5TOQ - chains A and B; structure by X-ray diffraction, 1.20 A resolution.

== Chain A (and B) ==
Protein: Aspartate aminotransferase, cytoplasmic
Organism: Sus scrofa
Notes: EC 2.6.1.1, 2.6.1.3; chain B of this document is another copy of the same molecule, construct and numbering; everything in this record applies to it too
Reference sequence: P00503 (AATC_PIG); residues 0-412 here correspond to UniProt positions 1-413 (UniProt number = residue number + 1)
Sequence (414 residues; numbered -1 to 412; the number before each row is that of its first residue; numbers below 1 keep their minus sign (Gly-1 is residue -1)):
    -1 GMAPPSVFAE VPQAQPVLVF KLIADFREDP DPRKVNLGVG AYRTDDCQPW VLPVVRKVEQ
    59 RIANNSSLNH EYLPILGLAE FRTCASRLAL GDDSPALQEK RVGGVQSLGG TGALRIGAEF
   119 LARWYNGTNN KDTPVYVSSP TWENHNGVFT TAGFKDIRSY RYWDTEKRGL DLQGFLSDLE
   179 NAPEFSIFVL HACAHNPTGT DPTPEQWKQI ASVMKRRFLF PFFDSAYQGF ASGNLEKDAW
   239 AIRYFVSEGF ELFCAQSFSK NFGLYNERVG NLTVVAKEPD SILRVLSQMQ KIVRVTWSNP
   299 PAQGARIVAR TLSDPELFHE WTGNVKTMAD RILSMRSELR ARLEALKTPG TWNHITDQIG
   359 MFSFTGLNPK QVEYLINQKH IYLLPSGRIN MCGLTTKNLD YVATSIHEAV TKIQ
Sequence notes: expression tag (-1); conflict Asn63 (Asp64 in P00503), Gln288 (Glu289 in P00503), Gln376 (Glu377 in P00503)
Modified positions: Lys258 ((2S)-2-amino-6-[[3-hydroxy-2-methyl-5-(phosphonooxymethyl)pyridin-4-yl]methylideneamino]hexanoic acid; LLP)
Swiss-Prot annotation at these positions:
  - binding site (L-aspartate): Gly38, Trp140, Asn194, Arg386
  - modified residue: Lys258 (N6-(pyridoxal phosphate)lysine)
What the authors report for this chain:
  - contacts within the chain: Thr139-His189 (hydrogen bond), Thr139-His143, His143-Asp222
  - catalytic residues: Asp222 (from molecular simulation)
  - mutagenesis - H143L, H143L/H189L, D222T: decreased catalytic activity
  - mutagenesis - H143F/H189L (6-fold), D222T (4-fold): increased binding to l-Asp
  - mutagenesis - H143F/H189L: decreased catalytic activity on l-Asp

== How chain A and chain B interact ==
Contacting residue pairs (149):
  Pro2(A) with Lys275(B), hydrogen bond (backbone-side chain)
  Pro3(A) with Lys275(B)
  Ser4(A) with Glu249(B), hydrogen bond; Lys275(B); Glu276(B); Ser279(B)
  Val5(A) with Tyr123(B), hydrophobic; Glu249(B), hydrogen bond (backbone-side chain)
  Phe6(A) with Phe118(B), hydrophobic; Glu249(B); Phe251(B), hydrophobic; Val273(B); Ala274(B), hydrophobic; Ser279(B); Arg282(B), hydrogen bond (backbone-side chain); Val283(B), hydrophobic
  Ala7(A) with Arg282(B)
  Val9(A) with Phe118(B), hydrophobic; Arg282(B), hydrogen bond (backbone-side chain); Gln286(B)
  Pro10(A) with Trp122(B); Arg282(B); Ser285(B); Gln286(B), hydrogen bond (backbone-side chain)
  Gln11(A) with Leu281(B); Arg282(B); Ser285(B)
  Ala12(A) with Ser285(B), hydrogen bond (backbone-side chain); Gln286(B); Lys289(B)
  Ala39(A) with Glu69(B)
  Arg41(A) with Glu69(B), salt bridge
  Pro47(A) with Asn67(B); Glu69(B)
  Val49(A) with Asn67(B)
  Arg54(A) with Ser64(B), hydrogen bond (side chain-backbone)
  Glu57(A) with His68(B), salt bridge
  Gln58(A) with Ala61(B), hydrogen bond (side chain-backbone)
  Ala61(A) with Gln58(B), hydrogen bond (backbone-side chain); Ala61(B), hydrophobic
  Ser64(A) with Arg54(B), hydrogen bond (backbone-side chain)
  Asn67(A) with Pro47(B); Asn264(B), hydrogen bond (backbone-side chain)
  His68(A) with Glu57(B), salt bridge; Gly261(B); Leu262(B); Tyr263(B); Asn264(B), hydrogen bond; Glu265(B), salt bridge
  Glu69(A) with Ala39(B); Arg41(B), salt bridge; Pro47(B); Tyr263(B); Asn264(B), hydrogen bond (backbone-side chain)
  Tyr70(A) with Ser257(B); Lys258(B); Tyr263(B), hydrophobic; Arg266(B)
  Leu106(A) with Leu106(B), hydrophobic; Trp295(B), hydrophobic
  Thr109(A) with Arg292(B); Ser296(B)
  Gly110(A) with Thr294(B)
  Arg113(A) with Arg113(B); Val293(B), hydrogen bond (side chain-backbone); Thr294(B), hydrogen bond
  Phe118(A) with Phe6(B), hydrophobic; Val9(B), hydrophobic
  Arg121(A) with Thr149(B)
  Trp122(A) with Pro10(B)
  Tyr123(A) with Val5(B), hydrophobic
  Asn142(A) with Arg292(B), hydrogen bond (side chain-backbone); Val293(B)
  Gly145(A) with Val293(B)
  Val146(A) with Val293(B)
  Thr149(A) with Arg121(B); Val293(B)
  Phe216(A) with Pro2(B), hydrophobic
  Glu249(A) with Ser4(B), hydrogen bond; Val5(B), hydrogen bond (side chain-backbone); Phe6(B)
  Phe251(A) with Phe6(B), hydrophobic
  Ser257(A) with Tyr70(B)
  Lys258(A) with Tyr70(B)
  Gly261(A) with His68(B)
  Leu262(A) with His68(B)
  Tyr263(A) with His68(B); Glu69(B); Tyr70(B)
  Asn264(A) with Asn67(B), hydrogen bond (side chain-backbone); His68(B), hydrogen bond; Glu69(B), hydrogen bond (side chain-backbone); Pro298(B); Pro299(B); Ala300(B), hydrogen bond (backbone-backbone); Arg304(B)
  Glu265(A) with His68(B), salt bridge; Pro299(B); Ala300(B), hydrogen bond (side chain-backbone); Gln301(B), hydrogen bond (side chain-backbone)
  Arg266(A) with Tyr70(B); Trp295(B), hydrogen bond (side chain-backbone); Ser296(B); Asn297(B), hydrogen bond (side chain-backbone); Pro298(B); Pro299(B)
  Val273(A) with Phe6(B)
  Ala274(A) with Phe6(B), hydrophobic
  Lys275(A) with Pro2(B), hydrogen bond (side chain-backbone)
  Ser279(A) with Phe6(B)
  Leu281(A) with Gln11(B)
  Arg282(A) with Phe6(B), hydrogen bond (side chain-backbone); Ala7(B), hydrogen bond (side chain-backbone); Val9(B), hydrogen bond (side chain-backbone); Pro10(B); Gln11(B)
  Val283(A) with Phe6(B), hydrophobic
  Ser285(A) with Pro10(B); Gln11(B); Ala12(B), hydrogen bond (side chain-backbone)
  Gln286(A) with Val9(B); Pro10(B), hydrogen bond (side chain-backbone); Ala12(B)
  Lys289(A) with Ala12(B)
  Arg292(A) with Thr109(B); Trp140(B); Asn142(B), hydrogen bond (backbone-side chain)
  Val293(A) with Arg113(B), hydrogen bond (backbone-side chain); Asn142(B); Gly145(B); Val146(B); Thr149(B)
  Thr294(A) with Gly110(B); Arg113(B), hydrogen bond; Thr294(B)
  Trp295(A) with Leu106(B), hydrophobic; Arg266(B), hydrogen bond (backbone-side chain); Thr294(B)
  Ser296(A) with Thr109(B); Arg266(B)
  Asn297(A) with Arg266(B), hydrogen bond (backbone-side chain)
  Pro298(A) with Asn264(B); Arg266(B)
  Pro299(A) with Asn264(B); Arg266(B)
  Ala300(A) with Asn264(B), hydrogen bond (backbone-backbone); Glu265(B)
  Gln301(A) with Glu265(B), hydrogen bond (backbone-side chain)
  Arg304(A) with Asn264(B)
Other interface residues (no listed pair), chain A (74 interface residues in all): Ala1, Val15, Val53, Leu66, Leu71, Phe218, Val272
Other interface residues (no listed pair), chain B (77 interface residues in all): Met0, Ala1, Pro3, Glu8, Val49, Val53, Leu66, Leu71, Phe183, Phe218, Val272

== Overview ==
74 residues of chain A and 77 residues of chain B are in contact, with 40 hydrogen bonds and 6 salt bridges.
Among the polar pairs are Arg41(A)-Glu69(B), Glu57(A)-His68(B) and His68(A)-Glu265(B). UniProt lists 4
L-aspartate-binding residues on chain A. From the paper: the catalytic residue Asp222(A); H143L, H143L/H189L
and D222T of chain A reduce catalytic activity.
Chain A and chain B are both Aspartate aminotransferase, cytoplasmic (Sus scrofa); the structure, High
resolution crystal structure of AAT, was determined by X-ray diffraction, deposited together with 5TON, 5TOR
and 5TOT.
